Entry 8DVI (electron microscopy, 3.20 A resolution); this record covers chains A and B of the 9 polymer chains in the assembly.

[Chain A (and B)]
Molecule: DnaB-like replicative helicase
From: Escherichia phage T4
Notes: EC 3.6.4.-; chain B of this document is another copy of the same molecule, construct and numbering; everything in this record applies to it too
Reference sequence: P04530 (HELIC_BPT4); residue numbers follow UniProt; this construct covers 1-475
Amino-acid sequence (475 residues; numbered 1 to 475; the number before each row is that of its first residue):
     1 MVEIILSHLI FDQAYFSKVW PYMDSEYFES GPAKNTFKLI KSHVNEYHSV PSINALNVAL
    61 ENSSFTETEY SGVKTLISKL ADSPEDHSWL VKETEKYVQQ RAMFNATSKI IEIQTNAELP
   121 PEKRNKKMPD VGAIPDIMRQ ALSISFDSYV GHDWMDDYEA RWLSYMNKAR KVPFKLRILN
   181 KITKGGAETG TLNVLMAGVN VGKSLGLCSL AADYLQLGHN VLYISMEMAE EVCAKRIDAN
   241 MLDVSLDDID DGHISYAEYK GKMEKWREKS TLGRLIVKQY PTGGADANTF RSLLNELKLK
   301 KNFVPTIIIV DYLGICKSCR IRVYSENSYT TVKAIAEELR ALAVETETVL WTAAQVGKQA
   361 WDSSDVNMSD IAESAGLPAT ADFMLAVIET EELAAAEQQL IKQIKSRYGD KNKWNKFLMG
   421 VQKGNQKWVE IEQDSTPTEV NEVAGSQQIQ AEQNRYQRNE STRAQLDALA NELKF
Not modelled in the structure: 433-475
Small-molecule neighbours: ATP-gamma-S (AGS; phosphothiophosphoric acid-adenylate ester): P378, A379, K405, R407, Y408, G409, D410
UniProt features mapped onto this chain:
  - region: Y456 to F475 (Interaction with the helicase assembly factor)
  - binding site (ATP): A197 to S204
  - mutagenesis: L192 (L192Q: Partially suppresses phage growth inhibition by extra copies of bacterial AbpA-AbpB), D213 (D213Y: Partially suppresses phage growth inhibition by extra copies of bacterial AbpA-AbpB)

[How chain A and chain B interact]
Pairs across the interface - 97 pairs, chain A then chain B:
  M103(A) - Q114(B)
  M103(A) - V131(B)  hydrophobic
  M103(A) - I134(B)  hydrophobic
  T107(A) - I111(B)
  T107(A) - Q114(B)  hydrogen bond
  I110(A) - I110(B)  hydrophobic
  I111(A) - T107(B)
  Q114(A) - M103(B)
  Q114(A) - T107(B)  hydrogen bond
  Q114(A) - M138(B)
  V131(A) - M103(B)  hydrophobic
  V131(A) - L142(B)  hydrophobic
  G132(A) - L142(B)
  I134(A) - M103(B)  hydrophobic
  I134(A) - M138(B)  hydrophobic
  P135(A) - P135(B)
  P135(A) - L142(B)
  M138(A) - Q114(B)
  M138(A) - I134(B)  hydrophobic
  R139(A) - K298(B)
  R139(A) - L299(B)
  L142(A) - V131(B)
  L142(A) - G132(B)
  L142(A) - P135(B)
  L142(A) - L299(B)  hydrophobic
  S143(A) - L299(B)
  S148(A) - K300(B)
  S148(A) - K301(B)  hydrogen bond (backbone-side chain)
  Y149(A) - E230(B)
  Y149(A) - K301(B)
  V150(A) - I276(B)
  V150(A) - L293(B)  hydrophobic
  V150(A) - E296(B)
  V150(A) - L297(B)  hydrophobic
  V150(A) - K300(B)
  V150(A) - K301(B)
  G151(A) - E230(B)
  G151(A) - V277(B)
  G151(A) - K278(B)
  H152(A) - E230(B)  hydrogen bond (backbone-side chain)
  H152(A) - E231(B)  salt bridge
  H152(A) - A234(B)
  H152(A) - L275(B)
  H152(A) - I276(B)
  H152(A) - V277(B)  hydrogen bond (backbone-backbone)
  D153(A) - L275(B)
  W154(A) - L215(B)  hydrophobic
  W154(A) - I237(B)
  W154(A) - D238(B)  hydrogen bond
  W154(A) - M241(B)  hydrophobic
  W154(A) - M263(B)  hydrophobic
  W154(A) - L275(B)  hydrogen bond (backbone-backbone)
  M155(A) - M263(B)
  M155(A) - W266(B)  hydrophobic
  M155(A) - R267(B)  hydrogen bond (backbone-side chain)
  Y158(A) - Y259(B)
  Y158(A) - K260(B)  hydrogen bond
  Y158(A) - M263(B)  hydrophobic
  Y158(A) - E264(B)  hydrogen bond
  Y158(A) - R267(B)  hydrogen bond
  R161(A) - E231(B)
  R161(A) - A234(B)
  R161(A) - D238(B)  salt bridge
  R161(A) - Y259(B)  hydrogen bond
  W162(A) - I254(B)
  W162(A) - S255(B)
  W162(A) - Y256(B)
  W162(A) - Y259(B)  hydrophobic
  S164(A) - E231(B)  hydrogen bond
  Y165(A) - A234(B)
  Y165(A) - K235(B)  hydrogen bond (side chain-backbone)
  Y165(A) - D238(B)  hydrogen bond
  Y165(A) - I249(B)  hydrophobic
  K168(A) - D250(B)
  R170(A) - A229(B)
  K184(A) - D247(B)  salt bridge
  E188(A) - V232(B)
  R320(A) - Y324(B)  hydrogen bond
  I321(A) - Y324(B)  hydrophobic
  E337(A) - T282(B)
  E337(A) - I315(B)
  R340(A) - E227(B)  hydrogen bond (side chain-backbone)
  R340(A) - T282(B)
  A341(A) - P281(B)  hydrophobic
  A341(A) - T282(B)
  V344(A) - Q279(B)
  M368(A) - V199(B)  hydrophobic
  M368(A) - W361(B)
  S369(A) - K358(B)
  S369(A) - W361(B)
  A375(A) - W361(B)
  P378(A) - V199(B)
  D382(A) - E227(B)
  K405(A) - N200(B)  hydrogen bond
  S406(A) - N200(B)
  R407(A) - E227(B)  hydrogen bond (side chain-backbone)
  K411(A) - N200(B)
Other interface residues (no listed pair), chain A (54 interface residues in all): Q100, E118, S145, D147, D156, T330, N367, A379, T380
Other interface residues (no listed pair), chain B (68 interface residues in all): Q100, F104, E118, R139, M226, M228, L242, L272, R274, Y312, G314, E326, Q355, D362

[In short]
54 residues of chain A face 68 of chain B across their interface, with 19 hydrogen bonds and 3 salt bridges.
Polar pairs include H152(A)-E231(B), R161(A)-D238(B) and K184(A)-D247(B). Bound to chain A: ATP-gamma-S. From
UniProt: 8 ATP-binding residues and 2 mutagenesis sites on chain A.
Both chains are DnaB-like replicative helicase (Escherichia phage T4). Entry 8DVI (T4 bacteriophage primosome
with single strand DNA, State 2) was determined by electron microscopy, deposited together with 8DTP, 8DUE,
8DVF, 8DW6, 8DWJ, 8G0Z and 8GAO.
